PDB entry 2VGT | X-ray diffraction, 1.86 A resolution | chain A

[Chain A]
Molecule: Serine hydroxymethyltransferase
Source organism: Bacillus stearothermophilus
Notes: EC 2.1.2.1
UniProt: Q7SIB6 (Q7SIB6_BACST); numbering as in UniProt (aligned over 1-405)
Amino-acid sequence (407 residues; numbered 1 to 407; the number before each row is that of its first residue):
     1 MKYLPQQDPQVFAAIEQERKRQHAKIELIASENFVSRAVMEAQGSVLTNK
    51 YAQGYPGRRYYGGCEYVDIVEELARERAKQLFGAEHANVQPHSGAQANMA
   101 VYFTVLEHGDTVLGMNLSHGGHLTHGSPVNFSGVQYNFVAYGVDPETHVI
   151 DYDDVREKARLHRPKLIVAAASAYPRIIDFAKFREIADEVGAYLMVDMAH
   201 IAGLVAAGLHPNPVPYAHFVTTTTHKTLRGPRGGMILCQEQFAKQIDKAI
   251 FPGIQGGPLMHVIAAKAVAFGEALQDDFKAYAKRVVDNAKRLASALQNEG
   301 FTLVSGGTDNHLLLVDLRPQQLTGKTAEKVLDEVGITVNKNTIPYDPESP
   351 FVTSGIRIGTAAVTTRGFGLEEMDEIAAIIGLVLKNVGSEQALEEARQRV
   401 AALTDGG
Not modelled in the structure: 407
Sequence notes: engineered mutation Gln-53 (Glu in Q7SIB6)
Residues lining bound ligands:
  - glycine (GLY): Ser-31, Tyr-51, Gln-53, Tyr-61, His-122, Ser-172, His-200, Lys-226, Arg-357
  - glycine / pyridoxal phosphate: Ser-31, Tyr-51, Gln-53, Tyr-61, Ser-93, Gly-94, Ala-95, Asn-98, His-122, Thr-124, His-125, Ala-171, Ser-172, Asp-197, Ala-199, His-200, Thr-223, His-225, Lys-226, Gly-256, Gly-257, Arg-357
  - pyridoxal phosphate (PLP): Tyr-51, Gln-53, Ser-93, Gly-94, Ala-95, Asn-98, His-122, Thr-124, His-125, Ala-171, Ser-172, Asp-197, Ala-199, His-200, Thr-223, His-225, Lys-226, Gly-256, Gly-257
From the paper describing this entry:
  - binding site for glycine: His-122, Arg-357
  - binding site for pyridoxal phosphate: Tyr-51
  - catalytic residues: Tyr-61 (proposed by the authors, not directly observed)
  - mutagenesis - E53Q: abolished catalytic activity (THF-dependent cleavage of l-Ser)
  - mutagenesis - E53Q (1.5-fold): increased catalytic activity on L-allo-Thr
  - mutagenesis - E53Q: decreased binding to THF  FTHF

[In short]
Ligands of chain A: glycine, pyridoxal phosphate and glycine / pyridoxal phosphate. From the paper: the
catalytic residue Tyr-61; E53Q abolishes catalytic activity (THF-dependent cleavage of l-Ser).
Chain A is Serine hydroxymethyltransferase (Bacillus stearothermophilus); the structure, Crystal structure of
E53QbsSHMT with glycine, was determined by X-ray diffraction, deposited together with 2VGS, 2VGU, 2VGV and
2VGW.
